Entry 7DRS (X-ray diffraction, 3.42 A resolution); this record covers chains A and B of the 4 polymer chains in the assembly.

Chain A (and B):
Protein: SspE protein
Organism: Streptomyces yokosukanensis
Notes: fragment: DUF262 and DUF1524 domains; chain B of this document is another copy of the same molecule, construct and numbering; everything in this record applies to it too
Reference sequence: A0A6I8WFL9 (A0A6I8WFL9_9ACTN); residues 1-771 here = UniProt positions 1-771
Amino-acid sequence (771 residues; row label = number of the first residue in the row):
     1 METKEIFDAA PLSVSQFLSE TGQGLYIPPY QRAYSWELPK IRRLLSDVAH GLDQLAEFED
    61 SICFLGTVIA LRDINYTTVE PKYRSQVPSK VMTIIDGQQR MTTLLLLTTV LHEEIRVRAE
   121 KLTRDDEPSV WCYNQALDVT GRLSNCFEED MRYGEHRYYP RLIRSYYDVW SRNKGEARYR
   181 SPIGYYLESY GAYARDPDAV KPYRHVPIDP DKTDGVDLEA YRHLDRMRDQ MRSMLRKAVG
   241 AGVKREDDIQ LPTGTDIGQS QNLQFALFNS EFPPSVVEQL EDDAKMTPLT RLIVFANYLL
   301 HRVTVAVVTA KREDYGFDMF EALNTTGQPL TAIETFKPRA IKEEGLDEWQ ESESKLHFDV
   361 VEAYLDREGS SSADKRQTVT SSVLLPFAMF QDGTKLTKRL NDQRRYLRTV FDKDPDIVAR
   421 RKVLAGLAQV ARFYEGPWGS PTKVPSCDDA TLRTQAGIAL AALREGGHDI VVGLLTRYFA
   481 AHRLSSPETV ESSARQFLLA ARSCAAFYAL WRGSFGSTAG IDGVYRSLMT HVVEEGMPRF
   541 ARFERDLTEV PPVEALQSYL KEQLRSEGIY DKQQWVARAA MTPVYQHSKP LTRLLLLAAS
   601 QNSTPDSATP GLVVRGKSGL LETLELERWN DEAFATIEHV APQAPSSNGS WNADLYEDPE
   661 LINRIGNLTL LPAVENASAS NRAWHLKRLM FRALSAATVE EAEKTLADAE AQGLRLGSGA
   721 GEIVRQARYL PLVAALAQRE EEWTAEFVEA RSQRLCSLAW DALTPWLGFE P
What the authors report for this chain:
  - mutagenesis - G327DEL/Q328DEL/P329DEL, N676A: decreased catalytic activity
  - mutagenesis - Y30A, Q31A: abolished catalytic activity on 5'-CPSCA-3'-containing DNA fragment
  - mutagenesis - K40A: decreased growth
  - mutagenesis - K40A (Kd 22.2 uM): unchanged binding to DNA substrate
  - mutagenesis - R100A: increased binding to pUC19 DNA
  - mutagenesis - Y30A, Q31A: decreased binding to PT-DNA
  - mutagenesis - R100A: abolished catalytic activity on GTP (citing earlier work)
  - catalytic residues: N676
  - mutagenesis - K40A: unchanged catalytic activity on PT-DNA
  - mutagenesis - K40A: increased catalytic activity on DNA
  - mutagenesis - R404S/R408S: abolished binding to DNA

Interface between chain A and chain B:
Contacting residue pairs (22):
  T21(A) - T21(B)
  Y76(A) - N269(B)
  R84(A) - N269(B)  hydrogen bond (side chain-backbone)
  R84(A) - S270(B)
  S85(A) - S270(B)
  V87(A) - N269(B)
  N134(A) - Y153(B)
  L137(A) - R152(B)
  D138(A) - R152(B)  salt bridge
  D138(A) - R172(B)  salt bridge
  G141(A) - R152(B)
  N145(A) - R152(B)
  R152(A) - L137(B)
  R152(A) - D138(B)  salt bridge
  R152(A) - R142(B)
  R152(A) - N145(B)
  Y153(A) - N134(B)
  Y153(A) - Q135(B)
  R172(A) - D138(B)  salt bridge
  N269(A) - Y76(B)
  N269(A) - R84(B)  hydrogen bond
  S270(A) - S85(B)
Other interface residues (no listed pair), chain A (17 interface residues in all): R142, F268
Other interface residues (no listed pair), chain B (17 interface residues in all): G141, F268

Overview:
Chain A and chain B each contribute 17 residues to their interface, with 2 hydrogen bonds and 4 salt bridges.
Polar pairs include D138(A)-R152(B), D138(A)-R172(B) and R84(A)-N269(B). From the paper: the catalytic residue
N676(A); G327DEL/Q328DEL/P329DEL and N676A of chain A reduce catalytic activity; 7 substitutions were tested
in all.
Both chains are SspE protein (Streptomyces yokosukanensis). Entry 7DRS (Structure of SspE_40224) was
determined by X-ray diffraction together with 7DRI and 7DRR from the same study.
